6PUD - chains A and B of the 4 polymer chains in the assembly; structure by X-ray diffraction, 1.80 A resolution.

Chain A:
Name: Major histocompatibility complex class I-related gene protein
Organism: Homo sapiens
Reference sequence: Q95460 (HMR1_HUMAN); residues 1-270 here correspond to UniProt positions 23-292 (UniProt number = residue number + 22)
Chain sequence (271 residues; numbered 0 to 270; the number before each row is that of its first residue; numbering starts at 0):
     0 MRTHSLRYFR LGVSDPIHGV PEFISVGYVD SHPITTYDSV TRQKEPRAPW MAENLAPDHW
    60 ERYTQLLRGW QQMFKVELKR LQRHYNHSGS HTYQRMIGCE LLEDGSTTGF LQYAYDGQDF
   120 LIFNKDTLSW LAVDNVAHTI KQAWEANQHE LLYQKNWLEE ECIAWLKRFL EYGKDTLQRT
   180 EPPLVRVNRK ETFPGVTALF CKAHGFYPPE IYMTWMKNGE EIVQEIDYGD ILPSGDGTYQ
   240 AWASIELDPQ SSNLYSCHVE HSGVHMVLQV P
Not modelled in the structure: 190-195
Sequence notes: initiating methionine (0); conflict Ser261 (Cys283 in Q95460)
Cystine bridges: Cys98-Cys161, Cys200-Cys256
Covalent attachments: compound OYD linked to Lys43
Residues lining bound ligands: OYD (6-[(5-hydroxypentyl)amino]-5-[(E)-propylideneamino]pyrimidine-2,4(1H,3H)-dione): Tyr7, Phe8, Arg9, Ser24, Thr34, His58, Tyr62, Leu66, Trp69, Arg94, Ile96, Tyr152, Gln153, Trp156
Swiss-Prot annotation at these positions:
  - binding site (5-(2-oxoethylideneamino)-6-(D-ribitylamino)uracil): Arg9, Ser24, Lys43, Arg94, Tyr152, Gln153
  - binding site (5-(2-oxopropylideneamino)-6-(D-ribitylamino)uracil): Arg9, Ser24, Lys43, Arg94, Tyr152, Gln153
  - binding site (7-hydroxy-6-methyl-8-(1-D-ribityl)lumazine): Arg9, Ser24, Lys43, Arg94, Tyr152, Gln153
  - binding site (8-(9H-purin-6-yl)-2-oxa-8-azabicyclo[3.3.1]nona-3,6-diene-4,6-dicarbaldehyde): Arg9, Lys43, His58, Arg94
  - binding site (2-amino-4-oxopteridine-6-carbaldehyde): Lys43
  - binding site (pyridoxal): Lys43
  - glycosylation: Asn85 (N-linked (GlcNAc...) asparagine)

Chain B:
Name: Beta-2-microglobulin
Organism: Homo sapiens
Reference sequence: P61769 (B2MG_HUMAN); residues 1-99 here correspond to UniProt positions 21-119 (UniProt number = residue number + 20)
Chain sequence (100 residues; row label = number of the first residue in the row; numbering starts at 0):
     0 MIQRTPKIQV YSRHPAENGK SNFLNCYVSG FHPSDIEVDL LKNGERIEKV EHSDLSFSKD
    60 WSFYLLYYTE FTPTEKDEYA CRVNHVTLSQ PKIVKWDRDM
Not modelled in the structure: 98-99
Sequence notes: initiating methionine (0)
Cystine bridges: Cys25-Cys80
Swiss-Prot annotation at these positions:
  - modified residue: Gln2 (Pyrrolidone carboxylic acid)
  - glycosylation: Ile1 (N-linked (Glc) (glycation) isoleucine), Lys19 (N-linked (Glc) (glycation) lysine), Lys41 (N-linked (Glc) (glycation) lysine), Lys48 (N-linked (Glc) (glycation) lysine), Lys58 (N-linked (Glc) (glycation) lysine), Lys91 (N-linked (Glc) (glycation) lysine), Lys94 (N-linked (Glc) (glycation) lysine)

How chain A and chain B interact:
Contacting residue pairs (50; chain A residue first):
  Arg6(A) with Lys58(B)
  Phe8(A) with Phe56(B), hydrophobic; Ser57(B)
  Leu10(A) with Phe56(B), hydrophobic
  Ile16(A) with Asp34(B)
  Val19(A) with Asp34(B)
  Ile23(A) with Phe56(B), hydrophobic
  Val25(A) with Phe56(B), hydrophobic
  Tyr27(A) with Ser55(B); Phe56(B), hydrogen bond (side chain-backbone)
  Arg46(A) with Asp53(B), salt bridge
  His90(A) with Met0(B)
  Thr91(A) with His31(B), hydrogen bond
  Gln93(A) with His31(B), hydrogen bond; Trp60(B), hydrogen bond (side chain-backbone); Phe62(B)
  Arg94(A) with Trp60(B)
  Met95(A) with Lys58(B); Trp60(B)
  Gln111(A) with Lys58(B); Trp60(B)
  Tyr112(A) with Trp60(B)
  Ala113(A) with Trp60(B)
  Asp115(A) with Met0(B); Ile1(B); His31(B)
  Gly116(A) with Arg3(B), hydrogen bond (backbone-side chain); His31(B); Asp59(B); Trp60(B)
  Gln117(A) with Ile1(B); Arg3(B)
  Asp118(A) with Trp60(B), hydrogen bond
  Arg185(A) with Pro14(B)
  His203(A) with Pro14(B)
  Asp229(A) with Lys6(B), salt bridge; Gln8(B), hydrogen bond
  Leu231(A) with Gln8(B); Tyr10(B); Tyr26(B), hydrophobic
  Pro232(A) with Tyr10(B), hydrogen bond (backbone-side chain); Asn24(B); Tyr26(B)
  Ser233(A) with Arg12(B), hydrogen bond (backbone-side chain); Asn24(B), hydrogen bond (backbone-side chain)
  Gly234(A) with Arg12(B), hydrogen bond (backbone-side chain)
  Asp235(A) with Arg12(B)
  Gln239(A) with Tyr10(B); Ser11(B), hydrogen bond (side chain-backbone); Arg12(B), hydrogen bond (side chain-backbone)
Other interface residues (no listed pair), chain A (31 interface residues in all): Ser89
Other interface residues (no listed pair), chain B (27 interface residues in all): His13, Pro32, Ser33, Leu54, Tyr63, Leu65

In short:
The interface between chain A and chain B involves 31 residues on one side and 27 on the other; the contacts
include 13 hydrogen bonds and 2 salt bridges. Among the polar pairs are Arg46(A)-Asp53(B), Asp229(A)-Lys6(B)
and Tyr27(A)-Phe56(B). Compound OYD is covalently linked to Lys43(A).
Chain A is Major histocompatibility complex class I-related gene protein and chain B is Beta-2-microglobulin,
both from Homo sapiens; the structure, Structure of human MAIT A-F7 TCR in complex with human
MR1-5'OH-Pentyl-5-OP-U, was determined by X-ray diffraction (same publication as 6PUC, 6PUE, 6PUF, 6PUG, 6PUH,
6PUI and 4 further entries).
